PDB entry 3V11 | X-ray diffraction, 5.00 A resolution (low resolution: residue-level contacts below are approximate; hydrogen-bond / salt-bridge calls are withheld) | chains A and D of the 4 polymer chains in the assembly

Chain A:
Name: Translation initiation factor 2 subunit gamma
Source organism: Sulfolobus solfataricus
Reference sequence: Q980A5 (IF2G_SULSO); residue numbers follow UniProt; this construct covers 2-415
Amino-acid sequence (414 residues; numbered 2 to 415; the number before each row is that of its first residue):
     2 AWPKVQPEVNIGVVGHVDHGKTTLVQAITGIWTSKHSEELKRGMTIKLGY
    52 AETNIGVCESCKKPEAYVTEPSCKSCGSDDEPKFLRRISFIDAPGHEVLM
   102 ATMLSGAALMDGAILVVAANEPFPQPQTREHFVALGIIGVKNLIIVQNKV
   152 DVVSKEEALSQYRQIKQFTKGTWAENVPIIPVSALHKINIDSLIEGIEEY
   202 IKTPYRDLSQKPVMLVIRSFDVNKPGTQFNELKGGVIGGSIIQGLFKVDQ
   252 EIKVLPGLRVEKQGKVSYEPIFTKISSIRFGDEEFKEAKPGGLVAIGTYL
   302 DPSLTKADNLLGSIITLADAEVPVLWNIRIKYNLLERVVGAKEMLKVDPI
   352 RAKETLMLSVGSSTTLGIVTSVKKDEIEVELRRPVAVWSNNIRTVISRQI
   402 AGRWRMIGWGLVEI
Unresolved in the structure: 2-6, 262-266
Bound ions: Mg2+: Thr23, Thr46 (together with GMP-PNP)
Ligand contacts:
  - GMP-PNP (GNP; phosphoaminophosphonic acid-guanylate ester): His17, Val18, Asp19, His20, Gly21, Lys22, Thr23, Thr24, Trp33, Lys36, Met45, Thr46, Asp93, Ala94, Pro95, Gly96, Asn149, Lys150, Asp152, Val153, Ser184, Ala185, Leu186
  - methionine (MET): Tyr51, Glu53, Arg219, Arg280, Phe281, Gly282, Leu294, Val295, Ala296
UniProt features mapped onto this chain:
  - region: Gly16 to Thr23 (G1), Gly44 to Lys48 (G2), Asp93 to Gly96 (G3), Asn149 to Asp152 (G4), Ser184 to Leu186 (G5)
  - binding site (GTP): Asp19 to Thr24, Asn149 to Asp152, Ser184 to Leu186
  - binding site (Mg(2+)): Asp19, Thr23, Gly44, Thr46
  - binding site (Zn(2+)): Cys59, Cys62, Cys74, Cys77
  - mutagenesis: Asp19 (D19A: Reduces GTP hydrolysis 8.5-fold. Completely aboloshes GTPase activity; when associated with A-97), His97 (H97A: Reduces GTP hydrolysis 17.5-fold. Completely aboloshes GTPase activity; when associated with A-19)

Chain D:
Molecule: Initiator tRNA
Source organism: Escherichia coli
Sequence (77 nucleotides; each row starts with the number of its first residue):
     1 CGCGGGGUGGAGCAGCC
   17A U
    18 GGUAGCUCGUCGGGCUCAUAACCCGAAGAUCGUCGGUUCAAAUCCGGCCC
    68 CCGCAACCA
Unresolved in the structure: 1
Modified residues: 4SU (4-thiouridine-5'-monophosphate) at position 8, H2U (5,6-dihydrouridine-5'-monophosphate) at position 20, OMC (o2'-methylycytidine-5'-monophosphate) at position 32, 5MU (5-methyluridine 5'-monophosphate) at position 54, PSU (pseudouridine-5'-monophosphate) at position 55
Covalently attached groups: methionine (MET) linked to A76

Interface between chain A and chain D:
Pairs across the interface (22):
  Ser35(A) - C74(D)
  His37(A) - C74(D)
  Ser38(A) - A73(D)
  Ser38(A) - C74(D)
  Glu39(A) - A73(D)
  Glu39(A) - C74(D)
  Lys48(A) - C74(D)
  Arg219(A) - C74(D)
  Arg219(A) - C75(D)
  Phe221(A) - A73(D)
  Phe221(A) - C74(D)
  Val223(A) - C75(D)
  Val223(A) - A76(D)
  Pro226(A) - G2(D)
  Pro226(A) - A72(D)
  Val237(A) - A76(D)
  Ser278(A) - A76(D)
  Ile279(A) - A76(D)
  Arg280(A) - A76(D)
  Gly282(A) - A76(D)
  Ala296(A) - A76(D)
  Lys307(A) - A73(D)
Interface residues without a listed pair, chain A (23 interface residues in all): Lys42, Asp222, Asn224, Gly227, Lys234, Glu285, Gly298

Summary:
23 residues of chain A and 6 residues of chain D are in contact. Chain A binds GMP-PNP and methionine.
Covalently linked methionine: at A76(D). UniProt lists 13 GTP-binding residues, 4 Mg2+-binding residues, 4
Zn2+-binding residues and 2 mutagenesis sites on chain A.
Here chain A is Translation initiation factor 2 subunit gamma (Sulfolobus solfataricus) and chain D is
Initiator tRNA (Escherichia coli). Entry 3V11 (Structure of the ternary initiation complex
AIF2:GDPNP:methionylated initiator TRNA) was determined by X-ray diffraction.
